Entry 9CRY (X-ray diffraction, 2.60 A resolution); this record covers chains A and C of the 4 polymer chains in the assembly.

Chain A:
Name: 3-oxoacid CoA-transferase, A subunit
Source organism: Thermosipho melanesiensis
Notes: EC 2.8.3.8
UniProt: A6LM40 (A6LM40_THEM4); residues 1-217 here = UniProt positions 1-217
Amino-acid sequence (217 residues; numbered 1 to 217; the number before each row is that of its first residue):
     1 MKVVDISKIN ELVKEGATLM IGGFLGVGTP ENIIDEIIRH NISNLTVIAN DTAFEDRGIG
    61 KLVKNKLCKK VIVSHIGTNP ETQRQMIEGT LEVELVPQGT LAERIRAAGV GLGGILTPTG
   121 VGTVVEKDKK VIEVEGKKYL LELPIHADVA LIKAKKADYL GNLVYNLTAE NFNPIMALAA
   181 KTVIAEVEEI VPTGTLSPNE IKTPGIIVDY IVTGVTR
Disordered / not traced: 214-217
Ion coordination: Mg2+: Lys181, Asp209
What the authors report for this chain:
  - mutagenesis - L25M/F54L/T78L, P118E: unchanged catalytic activity
  - specificity-determining residues: Leu25 (proposed by the authors, not directly observed)

Chain C:
Name: 3-oxoacid CoA-transferase, B subunit
Source organism: Thermosipho melanesiensis
Notes: EC 2.8.3.9
UniProt: A6LM39 (A6LM39_THEM4); residue numbers follow UniProt; this construct covers 1-214
Amino-acid sequence (215 residues; numbered 1 to 215; the number before each row is that of its first residue):
     1 MNPKEKIAIR VAQELKKGQL VNLGIGLPTL VANYIPKDIH VFFQSSNGII GMGPAPKEGY
    61 ENSDLTNAGA SYITALPGAM TFDSAFSFGI IRGGHLDVTV LGGLQVDEEG HLANWMIPGK
   121 MIPGMGGAMD LVTGAKKVIV AMTHTAKGTP KIVKKCTLPL TSIRKVDLIV TELAVIEPTD
   181 EGLLLKEISK ETTLDEVLKL TEAKLIIADD LKIFA
Disordered / not traced: 1
Construct notes: engineered mutation Ser46 (Glu in A6LM39); expression tag (215)
What the authors report for this chain:
  - mutagenesis - I25K, F42T/Q44E, F42T/S45C, G103A/Q105E, Q105A, Q105E: unchanged catalytic activity

Chain A / chain C interface:
Contacting residue pairs - 32 pairs, chain A then chain C:
  Gly109(A) with Gly89(C); Gly93(C); His95(C), hydrogen bond (backbone-side chain)
  Val110(A) with Phe88(C); Gly89(C); Arg92(C), hydrogen bond (backbone-side chain); Gly93(C)
  Gly111(A) with Arg92(C); Gly93(C)
  Leu112(A) with Arg92(C)
  Leu160(A) with Pro77(C); Gly78(C)
  Asn162(A) with Gly78(C), hydrogen bond (side chain-backbone)
  Leu178(A) with Phe86(C), hydrophobic; His95(C), hydrogen bond (backbone-side chain)
  Lys181(A) with Lys136(C)
  Thr193(A) with Pro77(C); Gly78(C)
  Pro198(A) with Ala79(C); Met80(C); Thr81(C), hydrogen bond (backbone-side chain)
  Asn199(A) with Thr81(C), hydrogen bond
  Ile201(A) with Ala79(C); Met80(C)
  Lys202(A) with Met80(C)
  Pro204(A) with Ile50(C), hydrophobic; Met80(C); Phe86(C)
  Ile206(A) with Gly18(C); Leu20(C), hydrophobic; Phe42(C), hydrophobic
  Ile207(A) with His95(C)
Other interface residues (no listed pair), chain A (20 interface residues in all): Arg106, Asp158, Ser197, Thr203
Other interface residues (no listed pair), chain C (19 interface residues in all): Gln19, Ala85, Ile90

Summary:
20 residues of chain A face 19 of chain C across their interface, with 6 hydrogen bonds. Polar pairs include
Gly109(A)-His95(C), Val110(A)-Arg92(C) and Asn162(A)-Gly78(C). The paper reports that I25K, F42T/Q44E and
F42T/S45C of chain C, among others, leave catalytic activity unchanged; the specificity determinant Leu25(A);
8 substitutions were tested in all.
Chain A is 3-oxoacid CoA-transferase, A subunit and chain C is 3-oxoacid CoA-transferase, B subunit, both from
Thermosipho melanesiensis; the structure, CtfAB E46S active site mutant inactive, was determined by X-ray
diffraction, deposited together with 9CQ2, 9CSC and 9CTD.
